Entry 5H9E (X-ray diffraction, 3.21 A resolution); this record covers chains E and N of the 14 polymer chains in the assembly.

[Chain E]
Name: CRISPR system Cascade subunit CasC
Organism: Escherichia coli (strain K12)
UniProtKB: Q46899 (CASC_ECOLI); residues 1-363 here = UniProt positions 1-363
Chain sequence (363 residues; row label = number of the first residue in the row):
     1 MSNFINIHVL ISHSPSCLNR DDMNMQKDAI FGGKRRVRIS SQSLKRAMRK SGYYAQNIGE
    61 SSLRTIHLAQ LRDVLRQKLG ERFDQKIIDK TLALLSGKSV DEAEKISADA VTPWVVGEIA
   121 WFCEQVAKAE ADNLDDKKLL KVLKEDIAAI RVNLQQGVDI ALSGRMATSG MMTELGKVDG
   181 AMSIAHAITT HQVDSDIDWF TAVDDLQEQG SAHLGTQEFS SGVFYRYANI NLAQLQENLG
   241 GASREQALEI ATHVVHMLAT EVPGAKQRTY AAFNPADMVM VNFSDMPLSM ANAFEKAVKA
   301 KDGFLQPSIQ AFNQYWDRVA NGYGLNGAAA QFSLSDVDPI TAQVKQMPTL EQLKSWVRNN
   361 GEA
Unresolved in the structure: 1, 335-340, 362-363

[Chain N]
Molecule: DNA (47-MER) Target
Sequence (47 nucleotides; each row starts with the number of its first residue):
     1 CTGTTGGCAA GCCAGGATCT GAACAATACC GTCATCGAGC ACTGCAC
Unresolved in the structure: 41-47

[How chain E and chain N interact]
Contacting residue pairs (17):
  Asp109(E) with DA10(N), sugar contact; DG11(N), sugar contact
  Ala110(E) with DA10(N), base contact; DG11(N), base contact
  Met166(E) with DG11(N), base contact
  Thr168(E) with DG11(N), sugar contact; DC12(N), sugar contact
  Trp199(E) with DG3(N), base contact
  Gln207(E) with DT2(N), sugar contact
  Gly210(E) with DC1(N), base contact; DT2(N), base contact
  Ser211(E) with DT2(N), hydrogen bond to the base
  Ala212(E) with DG3(N), sugar contact
  His213(E) with DG3(N), hydrogen bond to the phosphate; DT4(N), hydrogen bond to the sugar
  Leu214(E) with DT2(N), sugar contact; DG3(N), hydrogen bond to the sugar
Also at the interface, not in a pair above, chain E (15 interface residues in all): Val111, Phe200, Gln209, Gly215

[In short]
15 residues of chain E face 7 of chain N across their interface, with 4 hydrogen bonds. Polar pairs include
Ser211(E)-DT2(N), His213(E)-DT4(N) and Leu214(E)-DG3(N).
Here chain E is CRISPR system Cascade subunit CasC (Escherichia coli (strain K12)) and chain N is DNA (47-MER)
Target. Entry 5H9E (Crystal structure of E. coli Cascade bound to a PAM-containing dsDNA target (32-nt spacer)
at 3.20 ...) was determined by X-ray diffraction together with 5H9F from the same study.
